1JGD - chains A and C of the 3 polymer chains in the assembly; structure by X-ray diffraction, 1.90 A resolution.

# Chain A
Molecule: Human lymphocyte antigen HLA-B27
From: Homo sapiens
UniProtKB: P03989 (1B27_HUMAN); residues 1-276 here correspond to UniProt positions 25-300 (UniProt number = residue number + 24)
Chain sequence (276 residues; row label = number of the first residue in the row):
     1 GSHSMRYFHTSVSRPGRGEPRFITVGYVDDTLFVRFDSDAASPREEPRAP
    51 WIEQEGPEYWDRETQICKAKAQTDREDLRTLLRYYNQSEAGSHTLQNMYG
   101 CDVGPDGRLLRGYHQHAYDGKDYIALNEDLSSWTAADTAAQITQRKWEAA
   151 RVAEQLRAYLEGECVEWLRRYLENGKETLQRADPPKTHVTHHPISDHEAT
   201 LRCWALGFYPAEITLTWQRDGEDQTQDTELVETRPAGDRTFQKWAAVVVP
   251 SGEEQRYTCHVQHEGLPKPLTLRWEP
Cystine bridges: C101-C164, C203-C259

# Chain C
Molecule: peptide s10R
Chain sequence (10 residues; numbered 1 to 10; the number before each row is that of its first residue):
     1 RRLLRGHNQY

# Chain A / chain C interface
Pairs across the interface - 49 pairs, chain A then chain C:
  M5(A) - R1(C)
  Y7(A) - R1(C)  hydrogen bond (side chain-backbone)
  Y7(A) - R2(C)
  H9(A) - R2(C)  hydrogen bond
  T24(A) - R2(C)  hydrogen bond
  E45(A) - R2(C)  salt bridge
  Y59(A) - R1(C)
  R62(A) - R1(C)
  R62(A) - R2(C)  hydrogen bond (side chain-backbone)
  R62(A) - L4(C)
  E63(A) - R1(C)
  E63(A) - R2(C)  salt bridge
  Q65(A) - L4(C)
  I66(A) - R2(C)
  I66(A) - L3(C)
  I66(A) - L4(C)  hydrophobic
  C67(A) - R2(C)  hydrogen bond
  T73(A) - H7(C)
  E76(A) - H7(C)  salt bridge
  E76(A) - Q9(C)  hydrogen bond
  D77(A) - H7(C)  salt bridge
  D77(A) - Y10(C)
  T80(A) - Q9(C)
  T80(A) - Y10(C)
  L81(A) - Y10(C)  hydrophobic
  Y84(A) - Y10(C)  hydrogen bond (side chain-backbone)
  L95(A) - Y10(C)
  Y99(A) - R2(C)
  Y99(A) - L3(C)  hydrogen bond (side chain-backbone)
  H116(A) - Y10(C)  hydrogen bond
  Y123(A) - Y10(C)  hydrophobic
  T143(A) - Y10(C)  hydrogen bond (side chain-backbone)
  K146(A) - Y10(C)  hydrogen bond (side chain-backbone)
  W147(A) - N8(C)
  W147(A) - Q9(C)  hydrogen bond (side chain-backbone)
  W147(A) - Y10(C)  hydrophobic
  A150(A) - N8(C)
  V152(A) - R5(C)
  V152(A) - N8(C)
  Q155(A) - R5(C)  hydrogen bond
  L156(A) - L3(C)  hydrophobic
  L156(A) - R5(C)
  Y159(A) - R1(C)  hydrogen bond (side chain-backbone)
  Y159(A) - R2(C)
  Y159(A) - L3(C)  hydrophobic
  E163(A) - R1(C)  salt bridge
  E163(A) - R2(C)
  W167(A) - R1(C)
  Y171(A) - R1(C)  hydrogen bond (side chain-backbone)
Interface residues without a listed pair, chain A (35 interface residues in all): V25, G26, V34

# Summary
35 residues of chain A face 9 of chain C across their interface; the contacts include 15 hydrogen bonds and 5
salt bridges. Polar contacts include E45(A)-R2(C), E63(A)-R2(C) and E76(A)-H7(C).
Here chain A is Human lymphocyte antigen HLA-B27 (Homo sapiens) and chain C is peptide s10R. Entry 1JGD
(HLA-B*2709 bound to deca-peptide s10R) was determined by X-ray diffraction.
